7RSU - chains A and T of the 3 polymer chains in the assembly; structure by X-ray diffraction, 2.10 A resolution.

# Chain A
Protein: DNA polymerase
Organism: Thermococcus kodakarensis
Notes: EC 2.7.7.7
Reference sequence: D0VWU9 (D0VWU9_THEKO); residue numbers follow UniProt; this construct covers 1-774
Sequence (774 residues; row label = number of the first residue in the row):
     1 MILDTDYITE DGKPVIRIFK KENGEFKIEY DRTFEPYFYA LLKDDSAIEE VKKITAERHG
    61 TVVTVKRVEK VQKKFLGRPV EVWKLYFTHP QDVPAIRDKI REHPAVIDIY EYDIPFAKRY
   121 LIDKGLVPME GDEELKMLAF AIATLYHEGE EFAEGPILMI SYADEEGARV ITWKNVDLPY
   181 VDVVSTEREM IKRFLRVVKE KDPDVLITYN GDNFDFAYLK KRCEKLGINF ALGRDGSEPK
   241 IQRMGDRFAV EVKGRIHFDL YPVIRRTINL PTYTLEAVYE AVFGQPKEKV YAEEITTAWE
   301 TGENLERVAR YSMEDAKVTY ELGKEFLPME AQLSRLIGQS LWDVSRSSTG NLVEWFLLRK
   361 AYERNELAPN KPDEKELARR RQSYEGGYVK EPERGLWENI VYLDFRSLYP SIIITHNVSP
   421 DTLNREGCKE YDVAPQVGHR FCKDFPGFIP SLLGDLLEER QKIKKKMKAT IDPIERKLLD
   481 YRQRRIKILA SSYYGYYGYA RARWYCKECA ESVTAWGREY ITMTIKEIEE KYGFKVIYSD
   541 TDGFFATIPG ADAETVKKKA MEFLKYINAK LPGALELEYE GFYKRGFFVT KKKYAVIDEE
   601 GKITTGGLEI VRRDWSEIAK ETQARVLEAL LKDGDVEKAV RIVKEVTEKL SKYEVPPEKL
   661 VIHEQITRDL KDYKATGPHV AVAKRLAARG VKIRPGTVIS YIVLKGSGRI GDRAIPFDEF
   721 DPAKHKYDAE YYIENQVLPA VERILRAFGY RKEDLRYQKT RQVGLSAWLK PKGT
Unresolved in the structure: 757-774
Differences from the reference sequence: conflict Ala141 (Asp in D0VWU9), Ala143 (Glu in D0VWU9), His147 (Glu in D0VWU9), Arg485 (Ala in D0VWU9), Ser491 (Asn in D0VWU9), Lys584 (Glu in D0VWU9), Gly606 (Arg in D0VWU9), Ala723 (Thr in D0VWU9)

# Chain T
Molecule: Template
Sequence (18 nucleotides; each row starts with the number of its first residue):
     1 AAACGTACGC AGTTCGCG
Unresolved in the structure: 1-4

# Chain A / chain T interface
Pairs across the interface (41):
  Ser348(A) with DG5(T), hydrogen bond to the phosphate
  Thr349(A) with DG5(T), phosphate contact
  Gly350(A) with DG5(T), hydrogen bond to the phosphate
  Ser383(A) with DA7(T), hydrogen bond to the phosphate
  Tyr384(A) with DT6(T), phosphate contact; DA7(T), phosphate contact
  Glu385(A) with DA7(T), phosphate contact; DC8(T), phosphate contact
  Gly386(A) with DA7(T), hydrogen bond to the phosphate; DC8(T), hydrogen bond to the phosphate
  Gly387(A) with DC8(T), sugar contact
  Val389(A) with DC8(T), phosphate contact; DG9(T), phosphate contact
  Tyr494(A) with DT6(T), base contact
  Gly495(A) with DG5(T), sugar contact; DT6(T), sugar contact
  Gly498(A) with DT6(T), sugar contact
  Tyr499(A) with DG5(T), phosphate contact; DT6(T), sugar contact
  Thr590(A) with DC10(T), sugar contact; DA11(T), phosphate contact
  Lys591(A) with DG9(T), salt bridge to the phosphate; DC10(T), sugar contact
  Lys592(A) with DC8(T), base contact; DG9(T), sugar contact
  Lys593(A) with DC10(T), phosphate contact; DA11(T), salt bridge to the phosphate
  Trp615(A) with DG12(T), sugar contact
  Thr676(A) with DT14(T), sugar contact
  Pro678(A) with DT13(T), phosphate contact; DT14(T), phosphate contact
  Arg709(A) with DT14(T), phosphate contact; DC15(T), salt bridge to the phosphate
  Ile710(A) with DT13(T), phosphate contact; DT14(T), hydrogen bond to the phosphate
  Gly711(A) with DT14(T), hydrogen bond to the phosphate
  Tyr731(A) with DT13(T), hydrogen bond to the phosphate
  Asn735(A) with DT13(T), hydrogen bond to the phosphate
  Pro739(A) with DG12(T), phosphate contact
  Arg743(A) with DA11(T), salt bridge to the phosphate; DG12(T), salt bridge to the phosphate
Also at the interface, not in a pair above, chain A (31 interface residues in all): Tyr496, Glu609, Arg612, Gly677

# Summary
The interface between chain A and chain T involves 31 residues on one side and 11 on the other, with 9
hydrogen bonds and 5 salt bridges. Polar contacts include Ser348(A)-DG5(T), Gly350(A)-DG5(T) and
Ser383(A)-DA7(T).
Chain A is DNA polymerase (Thermococcus kodakarensis) and chain T is Template; the structure, TNA polymerase,
n+2 product, was determined by X-ray diffraction.
